2DVG - chains A and B of the 4 polymer chains in the assembly; structure by X-ray diffraction, 2.78 A resolution.

[Chain A (and B)]
Molecule: Galactose-binding lectin
Organism: Arachis hypogaea
Notes: chain B of this document is another copy of the same molecule, construct and numbering; everything in this record applies to it too
Reference sequence: P02872 (LECG_ARAHY); residues 1-236 here correspond to UniProt positions 24-259 (UniProt number = residue number + 23)
Sequence (236 residues; row label = number of the first residue in the row):
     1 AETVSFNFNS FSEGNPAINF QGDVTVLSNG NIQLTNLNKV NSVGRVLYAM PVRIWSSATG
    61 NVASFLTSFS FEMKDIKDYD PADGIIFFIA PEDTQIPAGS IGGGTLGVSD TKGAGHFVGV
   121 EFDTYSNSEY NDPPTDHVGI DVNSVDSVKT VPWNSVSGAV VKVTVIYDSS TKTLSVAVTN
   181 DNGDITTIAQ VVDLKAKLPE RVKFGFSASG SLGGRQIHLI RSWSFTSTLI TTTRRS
Not modelled in the structure: 233-236
Ion coordination: Mn2+: Glu121, Asp132; Ca2+: Asp123, Tyr125, Asn127, Asp132
Residues lining bound ligands: alpha-D-galactopyranose (GLA): Asp80, Ala82, Asp83, Gly103, Gly104, Tyr125, Asn127, Glu129, Ser211, Gly213, Gly214
UniProt features mapped onto this chain:
  - binding site (Mn(2+)): Glu121, Asp123, Asp132, His137
  - binding site (Ca(2+)): Asp123, Tyr125, Asn127, Asp132

[Interface between chain A and chain B]
Contacting residue pairs (19):
  Glu2(A) - Ser12(B)  hydrogen bond
  Glu2(A) - Asn15(B)
  Ser5(A) - Ser5(B)
  Ser12(A) - Glu2(B)  hydrogen bond
  Gly14(A) - Arg53(B)
  Asn15(A) - Glu2(B)
  Pro16(A) - Glu2(B)
  Pro16(A) - Pro51(B)
  Pro16(A) - Arg201(B)
  Ala17(A) - Met50(B)  hydrophobic
  Met50(A) - Ala49(B)
  Met50(A) - Met50(B)  hydrophobic
  Pro51(A) - Pro16(B)
  Arg53(A) - Ser12(B)
  Arg53(A) - Gly14(B)
  Arg53(A) - Asn15(B)
  Arg53(A) - Pro16(B)
  Arg201(A) - Gly14(B)
  Arg201(A) - Pro16(B)
Interface residues without a listed pair, chain A (14 interface residues in all): Ala1, Tyr48, Thr231
Interface residues without a listed pair, chain B (14 interface residues in all): Ser10, Glu13, Tyr48

[Overview]
The chain A/chain B interface involves 14 residues from each chain; the contacts include 2 hydrogen bonds. The
hydrogen-bonded pair is Glu2(A)-Ser12(B). Bound to chain A: alpha-D-galactopyranose. UniProt lists 4
Mn2+-binding residues and 4 Ca2+-binding residues on chain A.
Both chains are Galactose-binding lectin (Arachis hypogaea). Entry 2DVG (Crystal structure of peanut lectin
GAL-ALPHA-1,6-GLC complex) was determined by X-ray diffraction, deposited together with 2DV9, 2DVA, 2DVB, 2DVD
and 2DVF.
